6BAS - chain A; structure by X-ray diffraction, 3.19 A resolution.

Chain A:
Name: Peptidoglycan glycosyltransferase RodA
Organism: Thermus thermophilus (strain HB8 / ATCC 27634 / DSM 579)
Notes: EC 2.4.1.129
UniProtKB: Q5SIX3 (Q5SIX3_THET8); residues 1-359 here = UniProt positions 1-359
Sequence (359 residues; each row starts with the number of its first residue):
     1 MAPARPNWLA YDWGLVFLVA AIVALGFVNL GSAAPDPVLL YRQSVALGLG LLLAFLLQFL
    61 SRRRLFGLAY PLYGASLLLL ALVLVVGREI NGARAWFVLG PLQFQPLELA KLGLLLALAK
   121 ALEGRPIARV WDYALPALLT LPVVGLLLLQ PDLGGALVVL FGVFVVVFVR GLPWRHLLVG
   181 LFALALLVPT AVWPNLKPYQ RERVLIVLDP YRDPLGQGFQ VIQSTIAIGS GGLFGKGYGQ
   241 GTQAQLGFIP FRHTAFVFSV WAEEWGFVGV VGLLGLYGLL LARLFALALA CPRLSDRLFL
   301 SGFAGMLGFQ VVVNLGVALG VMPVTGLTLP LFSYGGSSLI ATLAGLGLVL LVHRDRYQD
Unresolved in the structure: 1-7, 189-227, 237-251
Construct notes: engineered mutation Ala255 (Asp in Q5SIX3)
From the paper describing this entry:
  - contacts within the chain: Glu108-Lys111 (salt bridge)
  - mutagenesis - E108A, E108K/K111E, K111A: decreased growth
  - mutagenesis - E108K/K111E: abolished catalytic activity
  - mutagenesis - E108K/K111E: unchanged stability
  - catalytic residues: Glu108

In short:
The paper reports the catalytic residue Glu108; E108A, E108K/K111E and K111A reduce growth.
Chain A is Peptidoglycan glycosyltransferase RodA (Thermus thermophilus (strain HB8 / ATCC 27634 / DSM 579));
the structure, Crystal structure of Thermus thermophilus Rod shape determining protein RodA D255A mutant
(Q5SIX3_THET8), was determined by X-ray diffraction together with 6BAR from the same study.
